Entry 7SQB (X-ray diffraction, 2.60 A resolution); this record covers chain A.

[Chain A]
Protein: Peroxisome proliferator-activated receptor gamma
Organism: Homo sapiens
UniProt: P37231 (PPARG_HUMAN); residues 203-477 here correspond to UniProt positions 231-505 (UniProt number = residue number + 28)
Chain sequence (290 residues; numbered 188 to 477; the number before each row is that of its first residue):
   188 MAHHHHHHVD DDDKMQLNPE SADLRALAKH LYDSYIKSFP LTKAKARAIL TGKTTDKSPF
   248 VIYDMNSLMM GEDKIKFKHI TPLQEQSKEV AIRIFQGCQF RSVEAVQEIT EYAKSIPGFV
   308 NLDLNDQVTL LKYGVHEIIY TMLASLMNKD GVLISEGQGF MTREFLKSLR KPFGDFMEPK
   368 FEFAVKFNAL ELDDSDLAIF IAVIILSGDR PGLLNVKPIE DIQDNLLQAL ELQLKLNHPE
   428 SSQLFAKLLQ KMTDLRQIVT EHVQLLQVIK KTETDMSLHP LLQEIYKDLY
Unresolved in the structure: 188-200
Differences from the reference sequence: initiating methionine (188); expression tag (189-202)
Ligand contacts:
  - A8R ((2S)-2-{5-[(5-{[(1S)-1-(4-tert-butylphenyl)ethyl]carbamoyl}-2,3-dimethyl-1H-indol-1-yl)methyl]-2-chlorophenoxy}propanoic acid), molecule 1: Ile-249, Leu-255, Gly-258, Glu-259, Lys-261, Ile-262, Phe-264, Lys-265, His-266, Leu-270, Ile-279, Arg-280, Gln-283, Gly-284, Ile-341, Ser-342, Gln-345, Gly-346, Met-348, Asp-462, Leu-465, Tyr-473
  - A8R, molecule 2: Ile-262, Phe-264, Ile-281, Gly-284, Cys-285, Phe-287, Arg-288, Ser-289, Ala-292, Glu-295, Ile-326, Met-329, Leu-330, Leu-333, Val-339, Leu-340, Ile-341, Ser-342, Met-364, Tyr-473
UniProt features mapped onto this chain:
  - motif: Pro-467 to Asp-475 (9aaTAD)
  - binding site (rosiglitazone): Gln-286 to Ser-289, His-323, His-449, Tyr-473
  - cross-link: Lys-224 (Glycyl lysine isopeptide (Lys-Gly) (interchain with G-Cter in ubiquitin))

[Overview]
Ligands of chain A: compound A8R. From UniProt: 7 rosiglitazone-binding residues.
Chain A is Peroxisome proliferator-activated receptor gamma (Homo sapiens); the structure, PPAR gamma LBD
bound to Inverse Agonist SR10221, was determined by X-ray diffraction (same publication as 7SQA).
